PDB entry 4PUV | X-ray diffraction, 1.30 A resolution | chain A

[Chain A]
Name: Uricase
Source organism: Aspergillus flavus
Notes: EC 1.7.3.3
UniProtKB: Q00511 (URIC_ASPFL); residues 1-301 here correspond to UniProt positions 2-302 (UniProt number = residue number + 1)
Amino-acid sequence (302 residues; row label = number of the first residue in the row; numbering starts at 0):
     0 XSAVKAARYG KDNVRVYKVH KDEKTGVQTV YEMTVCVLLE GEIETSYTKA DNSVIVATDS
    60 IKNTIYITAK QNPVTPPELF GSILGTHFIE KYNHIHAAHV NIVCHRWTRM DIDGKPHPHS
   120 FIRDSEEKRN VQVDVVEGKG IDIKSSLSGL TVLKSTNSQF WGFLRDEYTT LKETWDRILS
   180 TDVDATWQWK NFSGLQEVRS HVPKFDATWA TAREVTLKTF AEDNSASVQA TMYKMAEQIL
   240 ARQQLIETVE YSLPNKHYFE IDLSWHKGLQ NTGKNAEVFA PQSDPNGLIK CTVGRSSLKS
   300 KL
Not modelled in the structure: 296-301
Construct notes: acetylation (0)
Modified residues: ACE (acetyl group) at position 0
Bound ions: Na+: Ile88, Tyr91, Ile94, Glu136

[Summary]
Ile88, Tyr91, Ile94 and Glu136 form the Na+ site.
Chain A is Uricase (Aspergillus flavus); the structure, URATE OXIDASE DI-AZIDE complex, was determined by
X-ray diffraction together with 4OQC, 4POE and 4PR8 from the same study.
